PDB entry 8K2T | solution NMR | chains A and C of the 3 polymer chains in the assembly

# Chain A
Name: Chaperone protein HtpG
Source organism: Escherichia coli
UniProt: C3TLA7 (C3TLA7_ECOLX); residues 1-624 here = UniProt positions 1-624
Amino-acid sequence (624 residues; row label = number of the first residue in the row):
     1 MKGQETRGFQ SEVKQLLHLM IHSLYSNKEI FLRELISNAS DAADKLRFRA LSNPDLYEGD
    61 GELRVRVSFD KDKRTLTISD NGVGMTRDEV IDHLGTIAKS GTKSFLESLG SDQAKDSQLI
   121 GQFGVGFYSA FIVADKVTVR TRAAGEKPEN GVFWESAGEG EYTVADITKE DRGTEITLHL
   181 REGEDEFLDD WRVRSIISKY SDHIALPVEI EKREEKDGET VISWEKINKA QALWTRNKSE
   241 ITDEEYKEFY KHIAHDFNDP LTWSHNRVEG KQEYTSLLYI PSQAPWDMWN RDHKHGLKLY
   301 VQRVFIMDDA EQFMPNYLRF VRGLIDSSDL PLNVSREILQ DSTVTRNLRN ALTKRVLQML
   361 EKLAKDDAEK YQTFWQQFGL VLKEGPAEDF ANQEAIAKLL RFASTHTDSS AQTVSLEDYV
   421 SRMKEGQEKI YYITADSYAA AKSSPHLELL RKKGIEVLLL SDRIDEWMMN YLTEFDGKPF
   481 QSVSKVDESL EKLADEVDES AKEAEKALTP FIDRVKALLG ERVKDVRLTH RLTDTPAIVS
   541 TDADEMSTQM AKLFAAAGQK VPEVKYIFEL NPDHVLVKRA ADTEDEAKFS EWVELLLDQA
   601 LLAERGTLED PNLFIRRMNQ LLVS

# Chain C
Name: Nuclease A
Source organism: Staphylococcus aureus
UniProt: P00644 (NUC_STAAU); residues 5-132 here correspond to UniProt positions 95-222 (UniProt number = residue number + 90)
Amino-acid sequence (132 residues; each row starts with the number of its first residue):
     1 MATSTLIKAI DGDTVKLMYK GQPMTFRLLL VDTPETKHPK KGVEKYGPEA SAFTKKMVEN
    61 AKKIEVEFDK GQRTDKYGRG LAYIYADGKM VNEALVRQGL AKVAYVYKPN NTHEQHLRKS
   121 EAQAKKEKLN IW
Construct notes: initiating methionine (1); expression tag (2-4)
UniProt features mapped onto this chain:
  - active site: Arg27, Glu35, Arg79
  - binding site (Ca(2+)): Asp13, Asp32, Thr33

# Interface between chain A and chain C
Contacting residue pairs (156):
  Pro315(A) - Leu28(C)
  Asn316(A) - Phe26(C)
  Tyr317(A) - Thr25(C)
  Tyr317(A) - Phe26(C)
  Tyr317(A) - Arg27(C)
  Tyr317(A) - Leu28(C)
  Tyr317(A) - Leu29(C)
  Leu318(A) - Leu29(C)
  Arg349(A) - Leu28(C)
  Asn350(A) - Leu28(C)
  Thr353(A) - Leu28(C)
  Thr353(A) - Leu29(C)
  Leu357(A) - Leu30(C)
  Glu384(A) - Thr25(C)
  Gly385(A) - Leu29(C)
  Glu388(A) - Phe26(C)
  Glu388(A) - Arg27(C)
  Glu388(A) - Leu28(C)
  Glu388(A) - Leu29(C)
  Asp389(A) - Leu29(C)
  Asp389(A) - Leu30(C)
  Asp389(A) - Val31(C)
  Phe390(A) - Thr36(C)
  Ala391(A) - Val31(C)
  Ala391(A) - Thr33(C)
  Ala391(A) - Pro34(C)
  Asn392(A) - Leu30(C)
  Asn392(A) - Val31(C)
  Asn392(A) - Thr33(C)
  Gln393(A) - Thr36(C)
  Glu394(A) - Thr36(C)
  Ile396(A) - Leu30(C)
  Thr405(A) - Leu6(C)
  Thr405(A) - Ile7(C)
  Thr405(A) - Lys8(C)
  His406(A) - Met1(C)
  His406(A) - Ala2(C)
  His406(A) - Leu6(C)
  Asp408(A) - Lys8(C)
  Arg422(A) - Leu6(C)
  Lys429(A) - Lys40(C)
  Thr434(A) - Lys16(C)
  Thr434(A) - Leu17(C)
  Thr434(A) - Met18(C)
  Ala435(A) - Met18(C)
  Asp436(A) - Met18(C)
  Asp436(A) - Lys20(C)
  Lys442(A) - Ile10(C)
  Lys442(A) - Asp11(C)
  Ser443(A) - Asp11(C)
  Ser443(A) - Gly12(C)
  Ser443(A) - Asp13(C)
  Ser443(A) - Thr14(C)
  Ser444(A) - Asp11(C)
  Ser444(A) - Gly12(C)
  Ser444(A) - Val15(C)
  Pro445(A) - Gly12(C)
  Pro445(A) - Asp13(C)
  Pro445(A) - Thr14(C)
  Pro445(A) - Val15(C)
  His446(A) - Val43(C)
  Leu447(A) - Ile7(C)
  Leu447(A) - Ala9(C)
  Leu447(A) - Ile10(C)
  Glu448(A) - Ala9(C)
  Leu449(A) - Lys45(C)
  Leu449(A) - Tyr46(C)
  Leu449(A) - Gly47(C)
  Leu450(A) - Ile7(C)
  Arg451(A) - Thr5(C)
  Arg451(A) - Ile7(C)
  Arg451(A) - Ala9(C)
  Lys453(A) - Lys45(C)
  Gly454(A) - Thr5(C)
  Gly454(A) - Leu6(C)
  Ile455(A) - Leu6(C)
  Glu456(A) - Leu6(C)
  Val457(A) - Ile7(C)
  Leu460(A) - Met18(C)
  Asp462(A) - Met18(C)
  Arg463(A) - Lys20(C)
  Asp465(A) - Met18(C)
  Glu466(A) - Met18(C)
  Glu466(A) - Tyr19(C)
  Glu466(A) - Lys20(C)
  Glu466(A) - Gly21(C)
  Trp467(A) - Gly21(C)
  Trp467(A) - Gln22(C)
  Trp467(A) - Met24(C)
  Trp467(A) - Thr25(C)
  Asn470(A) - Tyr19(C)
  Asn470(A) - Gly21(C)
  Asn470(A) - Gln22(C)
  Tyr471(A) - Gln22(C)
  Tyr471(A) - Thr36(C)
  Thr473(A) - Thr36(C)
  Thr473(A) - Lys37(C)
  Thr473(A) - His38(C)
  Thr473(A) - Pro39(C)
  Glu474(A) - Thr36(C)
  Glu474(A) - His38(C)
  Pro479(A) - His38(C)
  Pro479(A) - Pro39(C)
  Pro479(A) - Lys40(C)
  Phe480(A) - Lys40(C)
  Gln481(A) - Lys40(C)
  Gln481(A) - Lys41(C)
  Gln481(A) - Gly42(C)
  Ser482(A) - Lys40(C)
  Val483(A) - Val15(C)
  Lys485(A) - Val43(C)
  Val486(A) - Val43(C)
  Asp487(A) - Val43(C)
  Ser489(A) - Val43(C)
  Ser489(A) - Glu44(C)
  Leu490(A) - Glu44(C)
  Leu490(A) - Lys45(C)
  Leu490(A) - Tyr46(C)
  Leu493(A) - Tyr46(C)
  Ala494(A) - Tyr46(C)
  Asp495(A) - Tyr46(C)
  Glu496(A) - Tyr46(C)
  Val497(A) - Tyr46(C)
  Leu532(A) - Tyr46(C)
  Leu532(A) - Gly47(C)
  Leu532(A) - Pro48(C)
  Thr533(A) - Asp13(C)
  Thr533(A) - Gly47(C)
  Thr533(A) - Glu49(C)
  Asp534(A) - Gly12(C)
  Asp534(A) - Glu49(C)
  Asp534(A) - Ser51(C)
  Thr535(A) - Asp13(C)
  His574(A) - Ser51(C)
  Val575(A) - Ser51(C)
  Val575(A) - Ala52(C)
  Val575(A) - Phe53(C)
  Arg579(A) - Phe53(C)
  Arg579(A) - Thr54(C)
  Ala603(A) - Thr14(C)
  Asn612(A) - Ile64(C)
  Asn612(A) - Glu65(C)
  Arg616(A) - Lys62(C)
  Arg616(A) - Lys63(C)
  Arg616(A) - Ile64(C)
  Asn619(A) - Lys62(C)
  Leu621(A) - Met57(C)
  Leu622(A) - Met57(C)
  Val623(A) - Met57(C)
  Val623(A) - Val58(C)
  Val623(A) - Glu59(C)
  Val623(A) - Asn60(C)
  Val623(A) - Lys62(C)
  Ser624(A) - Met57(C)
  Ser624(A) - Glu59(C)
  Ser624(A) - Asn60(C)
Also at the interface, not in a pair above, chain A (87 interface residues in all): Arg346, Ala395, Thr407, Met469, Ser484, Arg605
Also at the interface, not in a pair above, chain C (58 interface residues in all): Asp32, Glu35

# In short
The interface between chain A and chain C involves 87 residues on one side and 58 on the other. From UniProt:
3 active-site residues and 3 Ca2+-binding residues on chain C.
Chain A is Chaperone protein HtpG (Escherichia coli) and chain C is Nuclease A (Staphylococcus aureus); the
structure, Solution structure of full-length HtpG in complex with D131D, was determined by solution NMR (same
publication as 8K2R and 8K2S).
